Entry 8DR0 (electron microscopy, 2.42 A resolution); this record covers chains C and D of the 10 polymer chains in the assembly.

== Chain C ==
Protein: Replication factor C subunit 3
From: Saccharomyces cerevisiae
UniProtKB: P38629 (RFC3_YEAST); aligned to UniProt positions 1-339 over residues 1-339 (the alignment contains insertions or deletions, so no single offset holds)
Amino-acid sequence (339 residues; numbered 1 to 339; the number before each row is that of its first residue):
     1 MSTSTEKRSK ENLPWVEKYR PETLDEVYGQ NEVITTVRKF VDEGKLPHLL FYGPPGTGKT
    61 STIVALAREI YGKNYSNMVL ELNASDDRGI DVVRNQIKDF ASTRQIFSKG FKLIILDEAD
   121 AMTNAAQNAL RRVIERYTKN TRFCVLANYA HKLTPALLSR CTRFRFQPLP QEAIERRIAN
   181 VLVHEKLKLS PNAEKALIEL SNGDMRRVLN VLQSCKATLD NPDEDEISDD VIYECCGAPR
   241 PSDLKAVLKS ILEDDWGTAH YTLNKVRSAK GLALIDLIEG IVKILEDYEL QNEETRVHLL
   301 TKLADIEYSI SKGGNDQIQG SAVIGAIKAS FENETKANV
Unresolved in the structure: 1-6, 337-339
Ion coordination: Mg2+: T60 (together with ATP-gamma-S)
Small-molecule neighbours:
  - ATP-gamma-S (AGS; phosphothiophosphoric acid-adenylate ester), molecule 1: V16, Y19, R20, P21, E26, V27, Y28, P54, P55, G56, T57, G58, K59, T60, S61, E118, N148, L169, R177, M205, R206, L209
  - ATP-gamma-S (AGS), molecule 2: R131, E135, A156, R160
UniProt features mapped onto this chain:
  - binding site (ATP): V16 to Y19, R20, Y28, G53 to S61, N148, R206
  - modified residue: S2 (N-acetylserine)

== Chain D ==
Protein: Replication factor C subunit 2
From: Saccharomyces cerevisiae
UniProtKB: P40348 (RFC2_YEAST); residues 1-353 here = UniProt positions 1-353
Amino-acid sequence (353 residues; each row starts with the number of its first residue):
     1 MFEGFGPNKK RKISKLAAEQ SLAQQPWVEK YRPKNLDEVT AQDHAVTVLK KTLKSANLPH
    61 MLFYGPPGTG KTSTILALTK ELYGPDLMKS RILELNASDE RGISIVREKV KNFARLTVSK
   121 PSKHDLENYP CPPYKIIILD EADSMTADAQ SALRRTMETY SGVTRFCLIC NYVTRIIDPL
   181 ASRCSKFRFK ALDASNAIDR LRFISEQENV KCDDGVLERI LDISAGDLRR GITLLQSASK
   241 GAQYLGDGKN ITSTQVEELA GVVPHDILIE IVEKVKSGDF DEIKKYVNTF MKSGWSAASV
   301 VNQLHEYYIT NDNFDTNFKN QISWLLFTTD SRLNNGTNEH IQLLNLLVKI SQL
Unresolved in the structure: 1-9
Ion coordination: Mg2+: T72 (together with ATP-gamma-S)
Small-molecule neighbours:
  - ATP-gamma-S (AGS; phosphothiophosphoric acid-adenylate ester), molecule 1: V28, Y31, R32, P33, E38, V39, T40, Q42, P66, P67, G68, T69, G70, K71, T72, S73, E141, N171, L192, R200, L228, R229, I232
  - ATP-gamma-S (AGS), molecule 2: R154, E158, P179, R183
UniProt features mapped onto this chain:
  - binding site (ATP): V28, R32, G65 to S73, N171, R229
  - modified residue: M1 (N-acetylmethionine)

== How chain C and chain D interact ==
Residue-residue contacts - 90 pairs, chain C then chain D:
  K7(C) - P133(D)  hydrogen bond (backbone-backbone)
  K7(C) - G162(D)  hydrogen bond (backbone-backbone)
  K7(C) - V163(D)
  R8(C) - P133(D)
  E11(C) - N57(D)
  N12(C) - A56(D)  hydrogen bond (side chain-backbone)
  N12(C) - N57(D)
  N12(C) - R165(D)  hydrogen bond (backbone-side chain)
  L13(C) - N57(D)
  L13(C) - S161(D)
  L13(C) - G162(D)
  L13(C) - R165(D)
  P14(C) - P59(D)  hydrophobic
  P14(C) - R165(D)
  E17(C) - E158(D)
  E17(C) - S161(D)
  R20(C) - E158(D)  salt bridge
  T60(C) - R155(D)
  E81(C) - R155(D)  salt bridge
  N83(C) - R155(D)
  A84(C) - R107(D)
  A84(C) - S151(D)
  S85(C) - R107(D)
  S85(C) - K111(D)  hydrogen bond
  S85(C) - A152(D)
  S85(C) - T156(D)
  D86(C) - R107(D)
  D86(C) - K111(D)  salt bridge
  D87(C) - R107(D)  salt bridge
  D117(C) - R155(D)
  E118(C) - R154(D)  salt bridge
  E118(C) - R155(D)
  E118(C) - R183(D)  salt bridge
  N148(C) - R154(D)  hydrogen bond
  Y149(C) - P179(D)
  D204(C) - S182(D)  hydrogen bond
  R206(C) - E158(D)  salt bridge
  R206(C) - S182(D)  hydrogen bond
  R206(C) - R183(D)
  N210(C) - S182(D)
  N210(C) - C184(D)
  N210(C) - S185(D)
  Q213(C) - N57(D)  hydrogen bond (side chain-backbone)
  Q213(C) - P59(D)
  S214(C) - V48(D)
  S214(C) - S185(D)
  A217(C) - V48(D)  hydrophobic
  A217(C) - K51(D)
  T218(C) - V48(D)
  L219(C) - K51(D)  hydrogen bond (backbone-side chain)
  E234(C) - H44(D)
  G237(C) - R188(D)  hydrogen bond (backbone-side chain)
  W256(C) - I309(D)  hydrophobic
  W256(C) - T316(D)
  W256(C) - K319(D)
  W256(C) - N320(D)  hydrogen bond
  W256(C) - S323(D)
  K270(C) - K190(D)  hydrogen bond (backbone-side chain)
  G271(C) - R188(D)  hydrogen bond (backbone-side chain)
  G271(C) - K190(D)
  L272(C) - R188(D)
  A273(C) - R188(D)
  K302(C) - W324(D)
  D305(C) - F327(D)
  I306(C) - F327(D)  hydrophobic
  S309(C) - F327(D)
  S309(C) - S331(D)  hydrogen bond
  S311(C) - Y172(D)
  S311(C) - T174(D)
  K312(C) - Y172(D)
  K312(C) - N334(D)  hydrogen bond (backbone-side chain)
  K312(C) - N335(D)
  G313(C) - Y172(D)
  G314(C) - D330(D)
  N315(C) - N302(D)  hydrogen bond
  N315(C) - D330(D)  hydrogen bond (backbone-side chain)
  Q317(C) - H305(D)
  I318(C) - V301(D)  hydrophobic
  I318(C) - H305(D)
  I318(C) - L326(D)
  I318(C) - F327(D)  hydrophobic
  S321(C) - H305(D)  hydrogen bond
  S321(C) - I309(D)
  S321(C) - S323(D)
  A322(C) - F327(D)  hydrophobic
  G325(C) - N320(D)
  G325(C) - S323(D)
  K328(C) - N320(D)
  A329(C) - N320(D)
  E332(C) - N320(D)
Interface residues without a listed pair, chain C (61 interface residues in all): W15, P55, A121, R207, D220, C235, G257, H260, D276, Q319
Interface residues without a listed pair, chain D (48 interface residues in all): Y134, D178, K186, T310, N317

== Overview ==
61 residues of chain C face 48 of chain D across their interface; the contacts include 19 hydrogen bonds and 7
salt bridges. Polar pairs include R20(C)-E158(D), E81(C)-R155(D) and D86(C)-K111(D). One ATP-gamma-S molecule
is bound between chain C and chain D.
Here chain C is Replication factor C subunit 3 and chain D is Replication factor C subunit 2, both from
Saccharomyces cerevisiae. Entry 8DR0 (Closed state of RFC:PCNA bound to a 3' ss/dsDNA junction) was determined
by electron microscopy, deposited together with 8DQW, 8DQX, 8DQZ, 8DR1, 8DR3, 8DR4 and 3 further entries.
